8JFR - chains D and E of the 4 polymer chains in the assembly; structure by X-ray diffraction, 3.10 A resolution.

# Chain D
Name: AcrIIA15
From: Staphylococcus delphini
Notes: fragment: N-terminal domain
Sequence (63 residues; numbered 0 to 62; the number before each row is that of its first residue; numbering starts at 0):
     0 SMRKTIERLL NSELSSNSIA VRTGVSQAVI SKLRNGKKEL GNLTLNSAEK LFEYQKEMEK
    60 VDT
Disordered / not traced: 62
Reported in the primary citation:
  - binding site for the 19-nt DNA strand: Ser14, Ser15, Asn16, Ser25, Gln26, Ser30, Lys31, Asn34, Lys37
  - specificity-determining residues: Lys31
  - binding site for the 19-nt DNA strand (chain E): Thr43, Ser46

# Chain E
Molecule: 19-nt DNA strand
Sequence (19 nucleotides; numbered -11 to 7; the number before each row is that of its first residue; numbers below 1 keep their minus sign (DA-11 is residue -11)):
   -11 ATTATGACAA ATGTCATAG

# Chain D / chain E interface
Residue-residue contacts - 14 pairs, chain D then chain E:
  Ser25(D) - DT2(E)  base contact
  Ser25(D) - DC3(E)  hydrogen bond to the base
  Ala27(D) - DC3(E)  base contact
  Val28(D) - DG1(E)  phosphate contact
  Lys37(D) - DT0(E)  salt bridge to the phosphate
  Lys37(D) - DG1(E)  salt bridge to the phosphate
  Glu38(D) - DT0(E)  phosphate contact
  Asn41(D) - DA-1(E)  phosphate contact
  Asn41(D) - DT0(E)  sugar contact
  Leu42(D) - DG1(E)  phosphate contact
  Thr43(D) - DT0(E)  phosphate contact
  Thr43(D) - DG1(E)  hydrogen bond to the phosphate
  Ser46(D) - DG1(E)  hydrogen bond to the phosphate
  Lys49(D) - DT2(E)  salt bridge to the phosphate
Interface residues without a listed pair, chain E (6 interface residues in all): DA4

# In short
10 residues of chain D and 6 residues of chain E are in contact; the contacts include 3 hydrogen bonds and 3
salt bridges. Among the polar pairs are Ser25(D)-DC3(E), Thr43(D)-DG1(E) and Ser46(D)-DG1(E). From the paper:
a binding site for the 19-nt DNA strand at Ser14(D), Ser15(D) and Asn16(D) among others; a binding site for
the 19-nt DNA strand (chain E) at Thr43(D) and Ser46(D).
Chain D is AcrIIA15 (Staphylococcus delphini) and chain E is a 19-nt DNA strand; the structure, N-terminal
domain of AcrIIA15 in complex with palindromic DNA substrate, was determined by X-ray diffraction, deposited
together with 8JFO, 8JFT, 8JFU and 8JG9.
